8UBD - chains B and I of the 9 polymer chains in the assembly; structure by electron microscopy, 3.05 A resolution.

[Chain B]
Protein: Avd
From: Bordetella phage BPP-1
UniProt: chimeric construct of Q775D7, Q9FA38: residues 1-124 from Q775D7 (Q775D7_BPBPP) positions 1-124 (same numbers); residues 125-290 from Q9FA38 positions 5-170 (UniProt number = residue number - 120)
Amino-acid sequence (290 residues; numbered 1 to 290; the number before each row is that of its first residue):
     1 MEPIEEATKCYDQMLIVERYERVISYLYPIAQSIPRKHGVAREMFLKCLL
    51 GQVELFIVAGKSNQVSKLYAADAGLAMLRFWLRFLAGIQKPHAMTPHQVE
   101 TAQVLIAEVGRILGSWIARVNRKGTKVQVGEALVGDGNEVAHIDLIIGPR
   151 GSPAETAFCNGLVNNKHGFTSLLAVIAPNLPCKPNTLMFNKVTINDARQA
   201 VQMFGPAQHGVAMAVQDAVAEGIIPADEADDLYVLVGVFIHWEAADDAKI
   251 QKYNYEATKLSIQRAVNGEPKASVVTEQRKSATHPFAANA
Unresolved in the structure: 123-290

[Chain I]
Molecule: Diversity-generating retroelement (DGR) RNA Sp
Sequence (140 nucleotides; numbered 1 to 140; the number before each row is that of its first residue):
     1 CAUGGCUCUGCCAACGCUACGGCUUGGCGGGCUGGCCUUUCCUCAAUAGG
    51 UGGUCAGCCGGUUCUGUCCUGCUUCGGCGAACACGUUACACGGUUCGGCA
   101 AAACGUCGAUUACUGAAAAUGGAAAGGCGGGGCCGACUUC
Unresolved in the structure: 1-2, 34-46, 58, 140

[Interface between chain B and chain I]
Residue-residue contacts (11; chain B residue first):
  Arg19(B) - G50(I)  hydrogen bond to the phosphate
  Arg19(B) - U51(I)  salt bridge to the phosphate
  Arg22(B) - G50(I)  hydrogen bond to the sugar
  Gln32(B) - U3(I)  hydrogen bond to the base
  Arg36(B) - U3(I)  hydrogen bond to the phosphate
  Arg36(B) - G4(I)  salt bridge to the phosphate
  Lys37(B) - G4(I)  base contact
  Gly39(B) - G4(I)  hydrogen bond to the base
  Val40(B) - G4(I)  hydrogen bond to the base
  Arg42(B) - U3(I)  hydrogen bond to the sugar
  Leu46(B) - U3(I)  base contact
Interface residues without a listed pair, chain B (11 interface residues in all): Tyr28, His38
Interface residues without a listed pair, chain I (5 interface residues in all): G49

[Overview]
11 residues of chain B face 5 of chain I across their interface, with 7 hydrogen bonds and 2 salt bridges.
Among the polar pairs are Gln32(B)-U3(I), Gly39(B)-G4(I) and Val40(B)-G4(I).
Chain B is Avd (Bordetella phage BPP-1) and chain I is Diversity-generating retroelement (DGR) RNA Sp; the
structure, Diversity-generating retroelement (DGR) ribonucleoprotein reverse transcriptase - Pre-active State
2, was determined by electron microscopy, deposited together with 8UB7, 8UB8, 8UB9, 8UBA, 8UBB, 8UBC, 8UBE and
8UBF.
